Entry 2BBK (X-ray diffraction, 1.75 A resolution); this record covers chains H and M of the 4 polymer chains in the assembly.

== Chain H ==
Molecule: Methylamine dehydrogenase (heavy subunit)
From: Paracoccus denitrificans
Notes: EC 1.4.99.3
UniProtKB: P29894 (DHMH_PARDE); residues 19-373 here correspond to UniProt positions 63-417 (UniProt number = residue number + 44)
Sequence (355 residues; row label = number of the first residue in the row):
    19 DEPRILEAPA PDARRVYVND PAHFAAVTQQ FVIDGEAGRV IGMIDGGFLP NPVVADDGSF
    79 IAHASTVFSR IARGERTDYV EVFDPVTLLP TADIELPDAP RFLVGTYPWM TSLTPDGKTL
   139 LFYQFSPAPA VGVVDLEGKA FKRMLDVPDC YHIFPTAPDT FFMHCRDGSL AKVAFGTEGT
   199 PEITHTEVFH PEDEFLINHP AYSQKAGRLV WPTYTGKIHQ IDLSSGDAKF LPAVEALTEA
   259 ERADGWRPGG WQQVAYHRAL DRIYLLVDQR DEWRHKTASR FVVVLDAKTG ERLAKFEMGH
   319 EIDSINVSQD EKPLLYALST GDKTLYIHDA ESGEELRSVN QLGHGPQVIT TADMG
Disulfides: Cys168-Cys183
Sequence notes: conflict Phe299 (Leu343 in P29894), Val300 (Leu344 in P29894)

== Chain M ==
Molecule: Methylamine dehydrogenase (light subunit)
From: Paracoccus denitrificans
Notes: EC 1.4.99.3
UniProtKB: P22619 (DHML_PARDE); residues 7-131 here correspond to UniProt positions 64-188 (UniProt number = residue number + 57)
Sequence (125 residues; each row starts with the number of its first residue):
     7 TDPRAKWVPQ DNDIQACDYW RHCSIDGNIC DCSGGSLTNC PPGTKLATAS WVASCYNPTD
    67 GQSYLIAYRD CCGYNVSGRC PCLNTEGELP VYRPEFANDI IWCFGAEDDA MTYHCTISPI
   127 VGKAS
Disulfides: Cys23-Cys88, Cys29-Cys61, Cys36-Cys121, Cys38-Cys86, Cys46-Cys77, Cys78-Cys109
Covalent attachments: covalent link Trp57-Trp108
Modified positions: Trp57 (2-amino-3-(6,7-dioxo-6,7-dihydro-1H-indol-3-yl)-propionic acid; TRQ)
Sequence notes: conflict Trp57 (Trp114 in P22619)
Curated features (UniProtKB/Swiss-Prot):
  - modified residue: Trp57 (Tryptophylquinone)
  - cross-link: Trp57 to Trp108 (Tryptophan tryptophylquinone (Trp-Trp))

== How chain H and chain M interact ==
Pairs across the interface (49; chain H residue first):
  Asp19(H) - Arg27(M)  salt bridge
  Asp19(H) - Thr44(M)
  Asp19(H) - Pro125(M)
  Asp19(H) - Ile126(M)  hydrogen bond (side chain-backbone)
  Glu20(H) - Asn45(M)
  Pro21(H) - Thr44(M)
  Pro21(H) - Asn45(M)
  Pro21(H) - Leu52(M)
  Pro21(H) - Arg75(M)
  Pro21(H) - Ile123(M)  hydrophobic
  Pro21(H) - Pro125(M)  hydrophobic
  Arg22(H) - Asn45(M)
  Arg22(H) - Cys46(M)  hydrogen bond (backbone-backbone)
  Arg22(H) - Leu52(M)
  Ile23(H) - Cys46(M)
  Ile23(H) - Pro47(M)
  Ile23(H) - Thr50(M)
  Ile23(H) - Leu52(M)
  Leu24(H) - Gly40(M)
  Leu24(H) - Gly41(M)
  Leu24(H) - Asn45(M)
  Leu24(H) - Cys46(M)  hydrogen bond (backbone-backbone)
  Leu24(H) - Pro48(M)
  Glu25(H) - Pro48(M)
  Ala26(H) - Pro48(M)
  Val45(H) - Asn81(M)
  Gln47(H) - Val82(M)  hydrogen bond (side chain-backbone)
  Arg57(H) - Gln21(M)
  Arg57(H) - Asp37(M)  salt bridge
  Arg57(H) - Gly41(M)  hydrogen bond (side chain-backbone)
  Val58(H) - Ser39(M)
  Val58(H) - Gly40(M)  hydrogen bond (backbone-backbone)
  Val58(H) - Arg85(M)
  Ile59(H) - Gly40(M)
  Ile59(H) - Pro48(M)
  Met61(H) - Ser39(M)
  Met61(H) - Tyr80(M)  hydrogen bond (backbone-side chain)
  Met61(H) - Ser83(M)
  Met61(H) - His120(M)
  Asp63(H) - Tyr80(M)
  Asp63(H) - Asn81(M)  hydrogen bond (side chain-backbone)
  Val104(H) - Pro48(M)
  Thr105(H) - Pro48(M)
  Thr105(H) - Gly49(M)  hydrogen bond (backbone-backbone)
  Leu107(H) - Lys51(M)
  Val357(H) - Arg85(M)
  Asn358(H) - Arg85(M)  hydrogen bond (backbone-side chain)
  Gln359(H) - Arg85(M)  hydrogen bond (backbone-side chain)
  Gln359(H) - Cys86(M)  hydrogen bond (side chain-backbone)
Other interface residues (no listed pair), chain H (26 interface residues in all): Phe49, Gly60, Ile62, Leu106, Leu360
Other interface residues (no listed pair), chain M (31 interface residues in all): Cys38, Ser42, Gly79, Gly84, Pro87

== Summary ==
Chain H and chain M form an interface of 26 and 31 residues respectively; the contacts include 12 hydrogen
bonds and 2 salt bridges. Polar pairs include Asp19(H)-Arg27(M), Arg57(H)-Asp37(M) and Asp19(H)-Ile126(M).
Chain H is Methylamine dehydrogenase (heavy subunit) and chain M is Methylamine dehydrogenase (light subunit),
both from Paracoccus denitrificans; the structure, Crystal structure of the quinoprotein methylamine
dehydrogenase from paracoccus denitrificans at 1.75 angstroms, was determined by X-ray diffraction.
